PDB entry 2GTL | X-ray diffraction, 3.50 A resolution | chains D and H of the 15 polymer chains in the assembly

== Chain D (and H) ==
Name: Hemoglobin chain d1
Source organism: Lumbricus terrestris
Notes: chain H of this document is another copy of the same molecule, construct and numbering; everything in this record applies to it too
UniProt: O61233 (O61233_LUMTE); residues 8-147 here correspond to UniProt positions 19-158 (UniProt number = residue number + 11)
Chain sequence (140 residues; row label = number of the first residue in the row):
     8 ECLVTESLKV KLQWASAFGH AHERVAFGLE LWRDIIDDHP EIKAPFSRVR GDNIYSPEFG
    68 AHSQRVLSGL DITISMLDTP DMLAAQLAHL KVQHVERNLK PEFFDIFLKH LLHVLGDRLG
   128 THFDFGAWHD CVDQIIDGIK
Disulfide bonds: Cys-9/Cys-138
Metal / ion sites: heme Fe: His-101 (together with carbon monoxide)
Small-molecule neighbours:
  - carbon monoxide (CMO): Trp-39, Phe-53, His-69, Val-73, His-101
  - carbon monoxide / heme: Trp-39, Ile-49, Pro-52, Phe-53, Arg-55, Val-56, His-69, Arg-72, Val-73, Gly-76, Leu-77, Leu-97, Gln-100, His-101, Arg-104, Leu-106, Phe-110, Phe-111, Phe-114, Ile-143, Ile-146
  - heme (HEM): Ile-49, Pro-52, Phe-53, Arg-55, Val-56, His-69, Arg-72, Val-73, Gly-76, Leu-77, Leu-97, Gln-100, His-101, Arg-104, Leu-106, Phe-110, Phe-111, Phe-114, Ile-143, Ile-146

== How chain D and chain H interact ==
Contacting residue pairs (12; chain D residue first):
  His-29(D) / Thr-128(H)
  Arg-40(D) / His-120(H)
  Arg-40(D) / Gly-123(H)
  Arg-40(D) / Asp-124(H)  salt bridge
  Asp-44(D) / His-120(H)  salt bridge
  Asp-59(D) / Phe-132(H)
  Asn-60(D) / Phe-132(H)
  Asn-60(D) / Gly-133(H)
  Tyr-62(D) / Gly-123(H)
  Tyr-62(D) / Gly-127(H)
  Tyr-62(D) / Phe-130(H)  hydrophobic
  Tyr-62(D) / Phe-132(H)  hydrophobic
Interface residues without a listed pair, chain D (7 interface residues in all): Leu-36
Interface residues without a listed pair, chain H (9 interface residues in all): His-129

== In short ==
Chain D and chain H form an interface of 7 and 9 residues respectively, with 2 salt bridges. Polar pairs
include Arg-40(D)/Asp-124(H) and Asp-44(D)/His-120(H). Chain D binds carbon monoxide, heme and carbon monoxide
/ heme.
Chain D and chain H are both Hemoglobin chain d1 (Lumbricus terrestris); the structure, Lumbricus
Erythrocruorin at 3.5A resolution, was determined by X-ray diffraction.
